PDB entry 8VRS | X-ray diffraction, 2.47 A resolution | chains A and D

Chain A:
Name: Maltose/maltodextrin-binding periplasmic protein, Mucin-16
From: Escherichia coli
Notes: fragment: residues 14421-14446 of mucin-16
Reference sequence: chimeric construct of P0AEX9, Q8WXI7: residues 1-366 from P0AEX9 (MALE_ECOLI) positions 27-392 (UniProt number = residue number + 26); residues 371-396 from Q8WXI7 positions 14421-14446 (UniProt number = residue number + 14050)
Amino-acid sequence (397 residues; row label = number of the first residue in the row; numbering starts at 0):
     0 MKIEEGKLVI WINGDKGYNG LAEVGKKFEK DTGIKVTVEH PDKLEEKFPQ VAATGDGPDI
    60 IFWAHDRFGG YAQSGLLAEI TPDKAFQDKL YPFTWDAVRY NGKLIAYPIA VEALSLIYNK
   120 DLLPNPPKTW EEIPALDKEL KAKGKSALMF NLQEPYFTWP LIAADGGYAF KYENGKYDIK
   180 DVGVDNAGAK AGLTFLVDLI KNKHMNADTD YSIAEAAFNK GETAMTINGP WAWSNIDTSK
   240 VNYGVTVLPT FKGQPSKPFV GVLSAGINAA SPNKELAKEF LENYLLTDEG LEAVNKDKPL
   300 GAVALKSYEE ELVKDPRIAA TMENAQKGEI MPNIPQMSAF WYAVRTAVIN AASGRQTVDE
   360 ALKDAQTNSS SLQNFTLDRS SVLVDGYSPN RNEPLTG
Unresolved in the structure: 390-396
Differences from the reference sequence: initiating methionine (0); conflict Val-312 (Ala338 in P0AEX9); linker (367-370)
Swiss-Prot annotation at these positions:
  - glycosylation: Asn-373 (N-linked (GlcNAc...) asparagine)

Chain D:
Name: 4H11 scFv chain
From: Mus musculus
Notes: antibody fragment or engineered binder
Amino-acid sequence (261 residues; each row starts with the number of its first residue; a row labelled like 261A-261Y holds insertion residues (261A, then the next letters in order)):
   149 DIELTQSPSS LAVSAGERVT MNCKSSQSLL NSRTRKNQLA WYQQKPGQSP ELLIYWASTR
   209 QSGVPDRFSG SGSGTDFTLT ISSVQAEDVA VYYCQQSYNL LTFGPGTKLE IKR
261A-261Y GGGGSGGGGSGGGGSGGGGSGGGGS
   262 EVKLQESGGG FVKPGGSLRV SCAASGFTFS SYAMSWVRLA PEMRLEWVAT ISSAGGYIFY
   322 SDSVQGRFTI SRDNAKNSLH LQMGSLRSGD TAMYYCARQG FGNYGDYYAM DYWGQGTTVT
   382 VSS
Unresolved in the structure: 261A-261Y
Disulfide bonds: Cys-171/Cys-242, Cys-283/Cys-357

Interface between chain A and chain D:
Pairs across the interface (53):
  Lys-42(A) with Ala-336(D)
  Gln-49(A) with Ala-315(D); Gly-316(D), hydrogen bond (side chain-backbone); Gly-317(D)
  Ala-52(A) with Gly-317(D); Tyr-318(D)
  Thr-53(A) with Gly-317(D)
  Tyr-341(A) with Ser-291(D); Asn-335(D)
  Leu-376(A) with Ser-314(D), hydrogen bond (backbone-side chain); Ala-315(D)
  Asp-377(A) with Ser-313(D), hydrogen bond; Ser-314(D); Ala-315(D), hydrogen bond (side chain-backbone); Gly-316(D), hydrogen bond (side chain-backbone); Gly-317(D), hydrogen bond (side chain-backbone); Tyr-318(D)
  Arg-378(A) with Ser-292(D); Ala-294(D); Ser-313(D); Ser-314(D), hydrogen bond (backbone-backbone); Phe-362(D); Asp-367(D), salt bridge
  Ser-379(A) with Ala-294(D); Thr-311(D); Ser-313(D); Tyr-318(D)
  Ser-380(A) with Ala-294(D); Gln-360(D); Asp-367(D), hydrogen bond; Tyr-369(D)
  Val-381(A) with Leu-248(D), hydrophobic; Leu-249(D), hydrophobic; Thr-311(D); Phe-320(D), hydrophobic; Tyr-369(D)
  Leu-382(A) with Asn-179(D); Gln-186(D); Ser-245(D); Tyr-246(D); Asn-247(D); Leu-248(D), hydrogen bond (backbone-backbone); Tyr-369(D)
  Val-383(A) with Asn-247(D); Phe-320(D), hydrophobic
  Asp-384(A) with Tyr-246(D); Asn-247(D), hydrogen bond (backbone-side chain)
  Gly-385(A) with Tyr-246(D), hydrogen bond (backbone-backbone)
  Tyr-386(A) with Ser-180(D), hydrogen bond; Arg-181(D)
  Pro-388(A) with Tyr-318(D), hydrophobic; Phe-320(D), hydrophobic
  Asn-389(A) with Tyr-318(D)
Also at the interface, not in a pair above, chain A (23 interface residues in all): Pro-48, Arg-344, Asn-367, Gln-372, Phe-374
Also at the interface, not in a pair above, chain D (29 interface residues in all): Thr-289, Gly-363, Asn-364

Summary:
Chain A and chain D form an interface of 23 and 29 residues respectively, with 12 hydrogen bonds and 1 salt
bridge. Polar pairs include Arg-378(A)/Asp-367(D), Gln-49(A)/Gly-316(D) and Leu-376(A)/Ser-314(D).
Chain A is Maltose/maltodextrin-binding periplasmic protein, Mucin-16 (Escherichia coli) and chain D is 4H11
scFv chain (Mus musculus); the structure, Mucin 16 peptide fused to MBP in complex with 4H11-scFv antibody,
was determined by X-ray diffraction together with 8VRR from the same study.
